Entry 3QG6 (X-ray diffraction, 2.50 A resolution); this record covers chains B and D of the 3 polymer chains in the assembly.

Chain B:
Molecule: AP4-24H11 Heavy Chain
From: Mus musculus
Amino-acid sequence (213 residues; row label = number of the first residue in the row; note: 19 numbers in that range are skipped by the numbering (no residue carries them; nothing is unmodelled there); a row labelled like 82A-82C holds insertion residues (82A, then the next letters in order)):
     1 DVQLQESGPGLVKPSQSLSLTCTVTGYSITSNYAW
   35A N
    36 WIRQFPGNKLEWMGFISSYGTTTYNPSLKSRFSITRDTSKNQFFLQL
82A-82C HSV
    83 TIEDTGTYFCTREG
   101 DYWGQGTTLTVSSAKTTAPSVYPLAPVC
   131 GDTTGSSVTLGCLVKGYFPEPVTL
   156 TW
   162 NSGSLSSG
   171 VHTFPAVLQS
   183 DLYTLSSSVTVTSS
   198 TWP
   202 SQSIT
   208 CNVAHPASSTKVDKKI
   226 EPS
Disordered / not traced: 131-134
Disulfide bonds: Cys22-Cys92, Cys142-Cys208

Chain D:
Molecule: Agr autoinducing peptide
UniProtKB: Q9F6Z3 (Q9F6Z3_STAAU); residues 1-8 here correspond to UniProt positions 25-32 (UniProt number = residue number + 24)
Amino-acid sequence (8 residues; each row starts with the number of its first residue):
     1 YSTCYFIM
Disordered / not traced: 1
Glycans and other covalent adducts: covalent link Cys4-Met8
From the paper describing this entry:
  - specificity-determining residues: Tyr5 (proposed by the authors, not directly observed)

Interface between chain B and chain D:
Pairs across the interface (17):
  Asn32(B) - Tyr5(D)
  Tyr33(B) - Tyr5(D)
  Tyr33(B) - Phe6(D)  hydrophobic
  Ala34(B) - Thr3(D)
  Ala34(B) - Met8(D)
  Asn35A(B) - Met8(D)
  Ile37(B) - Met8(D)  hydrophobic
  Phe50(B) - Thr3(D)
  Phe50(B) - Met8(D)
  Ser52(B) - Thr3(D)  hydrogen bond (side chain-backbone)
  Thr56(B) - Thr3(D)
  Glu95(B) - Cys4(D)  hydrogen bond
  Glu95(B) - Tyr5(D)  hydrogen bond (side chain-backbone)
  Glu95(B) - Phe6(D)  hydrogen bond (side chain-backbone)
  Glu95(B) - Ile7(D)  hydrogen bond (side chain-backbone)
  Glu95(B) - Met8(D)  hydrogen bond (side chain-backbone)
  Gly96(B) - Met8(D)
Also at the interface, not in a pair above, chain B (11 interface residues in all): Asp101
Also at the interface, not in a pair above, chain D (7 interface residues in all): Ser2
From the paper, about this interface:
  - residue pairs: Tyr5(D)-Tyr33(B) (pi stacking), Met8(D)-Glu95(B) (hydrophobic contact)
  - epitope / paratope residues, chain D: Tyr5(D), Met8(D)

Summary:
Chain B and chain D form an interface of 11 and 7 residues respectively; the contacts include 6 hydrogen
bonds. Polar pairs include Ser52(B)-Thr3(D), Glu95(B)-Cys4(D) and Glu95(B)-Tyr5(D). The authors report pi
stacking between Tyr5(D) and Tyr33(B); a hydrophobic contact between Met8(D) and Glu95(B). From the paper:
epitope/paratope residues Tyr5(D) and Met8(D); the specificity determinant Tyr5(D).
Chain B is AP4-24H11 Heavy Chain (Mus musculus) and chain D is Agr autoinducing peptide; the structure,
Structural Basis for Ligand Recognition and Discrimination of a Quorum Quenching Antibody, was determined by
X-ray diffraction (same publication as 3QG7).
